3KSA - chains B and H of the 8 polymer chains in the assembly; structure by X-ray diffraction, 3.30 A resolution.

Chain B:
Molecule: DNA topoisomerase 4 subunit A
Organism: Streptococcus pneumoniae
Notes: EC 5.99.1.-
UniProtKB: P72525 (PARC_STRPN); residues 1-488 here = UniProt positions 1-488
Chain sequence (496 residues; row label = number of the first residue in the row):
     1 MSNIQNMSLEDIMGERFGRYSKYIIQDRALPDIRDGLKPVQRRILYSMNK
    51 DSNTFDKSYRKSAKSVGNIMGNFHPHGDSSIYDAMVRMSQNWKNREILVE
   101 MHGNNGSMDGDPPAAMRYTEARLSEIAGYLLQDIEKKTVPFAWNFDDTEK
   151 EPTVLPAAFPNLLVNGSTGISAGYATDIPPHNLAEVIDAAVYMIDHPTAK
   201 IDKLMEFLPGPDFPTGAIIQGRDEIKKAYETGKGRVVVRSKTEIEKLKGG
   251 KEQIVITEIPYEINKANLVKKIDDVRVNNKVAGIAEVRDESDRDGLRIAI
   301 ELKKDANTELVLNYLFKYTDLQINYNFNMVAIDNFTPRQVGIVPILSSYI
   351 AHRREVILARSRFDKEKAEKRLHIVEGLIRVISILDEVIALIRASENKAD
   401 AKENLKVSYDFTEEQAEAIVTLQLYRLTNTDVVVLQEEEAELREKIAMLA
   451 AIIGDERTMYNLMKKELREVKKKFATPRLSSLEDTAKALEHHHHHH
Not modelled in the structure: 1-2, 247-252, 286, 484-496
Sequence notes: expression tag (489-496)
Swiss-Prot annotation at these positions:
  - active site: Tyr118 (O-(5'-phospho-DNA)-tyrosine intermediate)
  - site: Lys38 (Interaction with DNA), His74 (Interaction with DNA), His76 (Interaction with DNA), Arg87 (Interaction with DNA), Lys93 (Interaction with DNA), Arg117 (Transition state stabilizer)
From the paper describing this entry:
  - binding site for the 15-nt DNA strand: Ile170

Chain H:
Molecule: 19-nt DNA strand
Sequence (19 nucleotides; row label = number of the first residue in the row):
     1 GACTATGCACGTAAAACAG
Not modelled in the structure: 12-19

How chain B and chain H interact:
Pairs across the interface (13):
  Arg117(B) - DG1(H)  salt bridge to the phosphate
  Arg117(B) - DA2(H)  salt bridge to the phosphate
  Tyr118(B) - DG1(H)  covalent bond
  Tyr118(B) - DA2(H)  phosphate contact
  Ile170(B) - DC8(H)  base contact
  Ile170(B) - DA9(H)  base contact
  Ser171(B) - DC8(H)  phosphate contact
  Ser171(B) - DA9(H)  sugar contact
  Ala172(B) - DC8(H)  phosphate contact
  Gly173(B) - DA9(H)  hydrogen bond to the phosphate
  Tyr174(B) - DA9(H)  sugar contact
  Ala175(B) - DA9(H)  sugar contact
  Asn326(B) - DG11(H)  sugar contact
Other interface residues (no listed pair), chain B (10 interface residues in all): Phe17
Other interface residues (no listed pair), chain H (6 interface residues in all): DC10

In short:
The interface between chain B and chain H involves 10 residues on one side and 6 on the other, with 1 covalent
bond, 1 hydrogen bond and 2 salt bridges. Polar contacts include Gly173(B)-DA9(H), Arg117(B)-DG1(H) and
Arg117(B)-DA2(H). The paper reports a binding site for the 15-nt DNA strand at Ile170(B).
Here chain B is DNA topoisomerase 4 subunit A (Streptococcus pneumoniae) and chain H is a 19-nt DNA strand.
Entry 3KSA (Detailed structural insight into the DNA cleavage complex of type IIA topoisomerases (cleaved
form)) was determined by X-ray diffraction (same publication as 3KSB, 3LTN and 3K9F).
